4TTC - chains A and B; structure by X-ray diffraction, 2.65 A resolution.

[Chain A (and B)]
Protein: Iodotyrosine dehalogenase 1
Organism: Homo sapiens
Notes: EC 1.22.1.1; chain B of this document is another copy of the same molecule, construct and numbering; everything in this record applies to it too
UniProt: Q6PHW0 (IYD1_HUMAN); residues 32-289 here = UniProt positions 32-289
Sequence (265 residues; row label = number of the first residue in the row):
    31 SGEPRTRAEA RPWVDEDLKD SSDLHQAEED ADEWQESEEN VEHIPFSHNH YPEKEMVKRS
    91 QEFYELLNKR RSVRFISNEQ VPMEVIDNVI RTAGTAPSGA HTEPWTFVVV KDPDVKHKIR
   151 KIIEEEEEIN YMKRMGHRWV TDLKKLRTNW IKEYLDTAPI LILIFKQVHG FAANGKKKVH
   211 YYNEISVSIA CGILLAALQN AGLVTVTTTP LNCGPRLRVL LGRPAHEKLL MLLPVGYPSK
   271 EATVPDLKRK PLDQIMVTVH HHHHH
Not modelled in the structure: 31-70, 291-295
Sequence notes: expression tag (31, 290-295)
Curated features (UniProtKB/Swiss-Prot):
  - binding site (FMN): R100 to R104, S128, G129, T237 to T239, R279
  - binding site (3-iodo-L-tyrosine): A130, E157, Y161, K182
Ligand contacts:
  - FMN (flavin mononucleotide), molecule 1: R100, R101, S102, R104, L176, T178, V236, T237, T238, T239, L277, R279
  - FMN, molecule 2: P127, S128, G129, A130, H131, Y212, I215, S216, I219
  - 3-iodo-tyrosine (IYR), molecule 1: R104, E157, Y161, M165, W169, L173, L176, T178, N179, K182, T239
  - 3-iodo-tyrosine (IYR), molecule 2: G129, A130, Y211, Y212
From the paper describing this entry:
  - conformationally variable residues (order/disorder transition, side-chain flip): Y161 to T178, H199 to Y211, T239
  - binding site for flavin mononucleotide: R101, S102, R104, S128, T239
  - binding site for 3-iodo-tyrosine: A130, E157, Y161, K182
  - disease-associated variants - R101W: decreased catalytic activity (citing earlier work)

[How chain A and chain B interact]
Contacting residue pairs (198):
  V71(A) - K175(B)
  V71(A) - R177(B)
  V71(A) - D276(B)
  E72(A) - R177(B)  salt bridge
  E72(A) - P275(B)
  E72(A) - D276(B)  hydrogen bond (backbone-backbone)
  H73(A) - K175(B)  hydrogen bond (side chain-backbone)
  H73(A) - L176(B)
  H73(A) - R177(B)
  H73(A) - V274(B)
  H73(A) - P275(B)
  I74(A) - T273(B)
  I74(A) - V274(B)  hydrogen bond (backbone-backbone)
  I74(A) - D276(B)
  P75(A) - A272(B)
  F76(A) - R101(B)
  F76(A) - V103(B)  hydrophobic
  F76(A) - V234(B)  hydrophobic
  F76(A) - P268(B)  hydrophobic
  F76(A) - A272(B)  hydrogen bond (backbone-backbone)
  F76(A) - V274(B)  hydrophobic
  H78(A) - P268(B)
  H78(A) - S269(B)  hydrogen bond (side chain-backbone)
  H78(A) - K270(B)
  Y81(A) - N230(B)
  Y81(A) - A231(B)
  Y81(A) - G232(B)
  E83(A) - P112(B)
  M86(A) - V115(B)
  M86(A) - A231(B)
  M86(A) - L233(B)  hydrophobic
  M86(A) - Y267(B)
  V87(A) - E114(B)
  V87(A) - V115(B)  hydrophobic
  R89(A) - N230(B)  hydrogen bond (side chain-backbone)
  S90(A) - V115(B)
  S90(A) - N118(B)  hydrogen bond
  S90(A) - A231(B)
  Q91(A) - E114(B)
  Q91(A) - N118(B)  hydrogen bond
  F93(A) - F93(B)  hydrophobic
  F93(A) - T122(B)
  F93(A) - A227(B)  hydrophobic
  F93(A) - N230(B)
  Y94(A) - R121(B)
  Y94(A) - T122(B)
  Y94(A) - T125(B)
  L97(A) - T122(B)
  L97(A) - T125(B)
  L97(A) - I223(B)  hydrophobic
  N98(A) - T125(B)
  R100(A) - T125(B)  hydrogen bond (side chain-backbone)
  R100(A) - A126(B)
  R100(A) - P127(B)
  R101(A) - F76(B)
  V103(A) - F76(B)  hydrophobic
  P112(A) - E83(B)
  P112(A) - M86(B)  hydrophobic
  E114(A) - V87(B)
  E114(A) - Q91(B)
  V115(A) - M86(B)  hydrophobic
  V115(A) - V87(B)  hydrophobic
  V115(A) - S90(B)
  D117(A) - L282(B)
  D117(A) - M286(B)
  N118(A) - V87(B)
  N118(A) - S90(B)  hydrogen bond
  N118(A) - Q91(B)  hydrogen bond
  I120(A) - L282(B)  hydrophobic
  I120(A) - I285(B)
  I120(A) - M286(B)  hydrophobic
  R121(A) - Y94(B)
  R121(A) - L282(B)
  T122(A) - F93(B)
  T122(A) - Y94(B)
  T122(A) - L97(B)
  G124(A) - R279(B)
  G124(A) - I285(B)
  T125(A) - Y94(B)
  T125(A) - L97(B)
  T125(A) - N98(B)
  T125(A) - R100(B)  hydrogen bond (backbone-side chain)
  T125(A) - R279(B)  hydrogen bond (backbone-side chain)
  A126(A) - R100(B)
  P127(A) - R100(B)
  P127(A) - L225(B)  hydrophobic
  P127(A) - T237(B)
  A130(A) - L173(B)  hydrophobic
  A130(A) - K175(B)
  H131(A) - L277(B)
  H131(A) - K278(B)  hydrogen bond (side chain-backbone)
  T132(A) - K280(B)
  E133(A) - K278(B)
  E133(A) - R279(B)
  E133(A) - K280(B)  hydrogen bond (side chain-backbone)
  W135(A) - I285(B)
  T136(A) - I285(B)
  F137(A) - I285(B)  hydrogen bond (backbone-backbone)
  F137(A) - M286(B)
  F137(A) - V287(B)  hydrogen bond (backbone-backbone)
  V138(A) - V287(B)
  V139(A) - V287(B)  hydrogen bond (backbone-backbone)
  V139(A) - T288(B)
  V139(A) - V289(B)  hydrogen bond (backbone-backbone)
  K141(A) - V289(B)
  K141(A) - H290(B)
  D142(A) - V289(B)
  V145(A) - V289(B)  hydrophobic
  R168(A) - V209(B)
  R168(A) - Y211(B)
  W169(A) - Y211(B)  hydrogen bond (backbone-side chain)
  D172(A) - Y211(B)  hydrogen bond
  L173(A) - A130(B)  hydrophobic
  K175(A) - V71(B)
  K175(A) - H73(B)  hydrogen bond (backbone-side chain)
  K175(A) - A130(B)
  L176(A) - H73(B)
  R177(A) - V71(B)  hydrogen bond (side chain-backbone)
  R177(A) - E72(B)  salt bridge
  R177(A) - H73(B)  hydrogen bond
  V209(A) - R168(B)
  Y211(A) - R168(B)
  Y211(A) - W169(B)
  Y211(A) - D172(B)  hydrogen bond
  Y212(A) - T239(B)
  E214(A) - I215(B)
  I215(A) - E214(B)
  I215(A) - S218(B)
  I215(A) - L260(B)  hydrophobic
  S218(A) - I215(B)
  S218(A) - S218(B)
  S218(A) - I219(B)
  I219(A) - S218(B)
  I219(A) - G222(B)
  I219(A) - L225(B)  hydrophobic
  G222(A) - I219(B)
  G222(A) - I223(B)
  I223(A) - L97(B)  hydrophobic
  I223(A) - G222(B)
  L225(A) - P127(B)  hydrophobic
  L225(A) - I219(B)  hydrophobic
  A227(A) - F93(B)  hydrophobic
  N230(A) - Y81(B)
  N230(A) - R89(B)  hydrogen bond (side chain-backbone)
  N230(A) - F93(B)
  A231(A) - Y81(B)
  A231(A) - M86(B)
  G232(A) - H78(B)  hydrogen bond (backbone-side chain)
  G232(A) - Y81(B)
  V234(A) - F76(B)  hydrophobic
  T237(A) - P127(B)
  T239(A) - Y212(B)
  L241(A) - Y212(B)
  R253(A) - V287(B)
  L260(A) - I215(B)  hydrophobic
  Y267(A) - H80(B)
  Y267(A) - M86(B)
  P268(A) - F76(B)  hydrophobic
  P268(A) - H78(B)
  A272(A) - P75(B)
  A272(A) - F76(B)  hydrogen bond (backbone-backbone)
  T273(A) - I74(B)
  V274(A) - H73(B)
  V274(A) - I74(B)  hydrogen bond (backbone-backbone)
  V274(A) - F76(B)  hydrophobic
  P275(A) - E72(B)
  P275(A) - H73(B)
  D276(A) - E72(B)  hydrogen bond (backbone-backbone)
  D276(A) - I74(B)
  L277(A) - H131(B)
  K278(A) - H131(B)  hydrogen bond (backbone-side chain)
  K278(A) - E133(B)
  R279(A) - G124(B)
  R279(A) - T125(B)
  R279(A) - E133(B)
  K280(A) - T132(B)
  K280(A) - E133(B)  hydrogen bond (backbone-side chain)
  L282(A) - D117(B)
  L282(A) - I120(B)  hydrophobic
  L282(A) - R121(B)
  I285(A) - I120(B)
  I285(A) - W135(B)
  I285(A) - T136(B)
  I285(A) - F137(B)  hydrogen bond (backbone-backbone)
  M286(A) - D117(B)
  M286(A) - I120(B)  hydrophobic
  M286(A) - F137(B)
  V287(A) - F137(B)  hydrogen bond (backbone-backbone)
  V287(A) - V138(B)
  V287(A) - V139(B)  hydrogen bond (backbone-backbone)
  V287(A) - R253(B)
  T288(A) - V139(B)
  V289(A) - V139(B)  hydrogen bond (backbone-backbone)
  V289(A) - K141(B)
  V289(A) - D142(B)
  V289(A) - V145(B)  hydrophobic
  H290(A) - K141(B)  hydrogen bond
  H290(A) - D142(B)
Also at the interface, not in a pair above, chain A (101 interface residues in all): L96, K99, S102, E109, M113, V140, Q197, C221, A226, L233, L251
Also at the interface, not in a pair above, chain B (103 interface residues in all): N79, L96, K99, S102, V140, Q197, C221, A226, L241, L251

[In short]
101 residues of chain A face 103 of chain B across their interface, with 37 hydrogen bonds and 2 salt bridges.
Among the polar pairs are E72(A)-R177(B), H73(A)-K175(B) and H78(A)-S269(B). From the paper: a binding site
for flavin mononucleotide at R101(A), S102(A) and R104(A) among others; R101W of chain A reduces catalytic
activity.
Both chains are Iodotyrosine dehalogenase 1 (Homo sapiens). Entry 4TTC (Crystal structure of homo sapiens
IODOTYROSINE DEIODINASE bound to FMN and mono-iodotyrosine (MIT)) was determined by X-ray diffraction (same
publication as 4TTB).
